Entry 1AIJ (X-ray diffraction, 2.20 A resolution); this record covers chains M and H of the 3 polymer chains in the assembly.

# Chain M
Protein: Photosynthetic reaction center (M subunit)
From: Rhodobacter sphaeroides
UniProt: P02953 (RCEM_RHOSH); residues 1-307 here = UniProt positions 1-307
Chain sequence (307 residues; each row starts with the number of its first residue):
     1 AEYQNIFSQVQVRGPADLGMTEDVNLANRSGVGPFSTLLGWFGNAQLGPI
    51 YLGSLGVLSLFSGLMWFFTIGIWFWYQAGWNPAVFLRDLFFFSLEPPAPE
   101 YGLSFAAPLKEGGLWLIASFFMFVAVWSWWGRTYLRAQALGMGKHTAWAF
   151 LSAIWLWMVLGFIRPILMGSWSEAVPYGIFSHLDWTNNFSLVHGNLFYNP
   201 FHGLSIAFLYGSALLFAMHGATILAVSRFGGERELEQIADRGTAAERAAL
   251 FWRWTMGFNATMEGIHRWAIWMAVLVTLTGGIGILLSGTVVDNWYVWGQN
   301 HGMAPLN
Disordered / not traced: 302-307
Metal / ion sites: Fe2+: His219, Glu234, His266 (shared with 2 residues of chain L)
Small-molecule neighbours:
  - bacteriochlorophyll a (BCL), molecule 1: Trp66, Val126, Phe150, Ala153, Ile154, Leu156, Trp157, Leu160, Trp185, Thr186, Asn187, Phe189, Ser190, Asn195, Leu196, Phe197, His202, Ser205, Ile206, Leu209, Tyr210, Val276, Thr277, Gly280, Gly281, Ile284
  - bacteriochlorophyll a (BCL), molecule 2: Trp157, Leu160, Val175, Ile179, His182, Leu183, Trp185, Thr186
  - bacteriochlorophyll a (BCL), molecule 3: Phe197, Gly203, Ile206, Ala207, Tyr210, Gly211, Leu214
  - bacteriopheophytin a (BPH), molecule 1: Ser59, Leu60, Gly63, Leu64, Ala125, Val126, Trp129, Thr133, Thr146, Ala149, Phe150, Ala153, Ala273, Val274, Thr277
  - bacteriopheophytin a (BPH), molecule 2: Tyr210, Ala213, Leu214, Ala217, Met218, Trp252, Thr255, Met256
  - ubiquinone-10 (U10), molecule 1: Ser30, Gly31, Val32, Gly33, Gly48, Ile50
  - ubiquinone-10 (U10), molecule 2: Leu214, Leu215, Met218, His219, Thr222, Ile223, Ala245, Ala248, Ala249, Trp252, Met256, Phe258, Asn259, Ala260, Thr261, Met262, Ile265, Trp268, Met272

# Chain H
Protein: Photosynthetic reaction center (H subunit)
From: Rhodobacter sphaeroides
UniProt: P11846 (RCEH_RHOSH); residue numbers follow UniProt; this construct covers 1-260
Chain sequence (260 residues; numbered 1 to 260; the number before each row is that of its first residue):
     1 MVGVTAFQNFDLASLAIYSFWIFLAGLIYYLQTENMREGYPLENEDGTPA
    51 ANQGPFPLPKPKTFILPHGRGTLTVPGPESEDRPIALARTAVSEGFPHAP
   101 TGDPMKDGVGPASWVARRDLPELDGHGHNKIKPMKAAAGFHVSAGKNPIG
   151 LPVRGCDLEIAGKVVDIWVDIPEQMARFLEVELKDGSTRLLPMQMVKVQS
   201 NRVHVNALSSDLFAGIPTIKSPTEVTLLEEDKICGYVAGGLMYAAPKRKS
   251 VVAAMLAEYA
Disordered / not traced: 1-10, 257-260
Construct notes: conflict Gln8 (Gly in P11846)

# Interface between chain M and chain H
Residue-residue contacts (122):
  Tyr3(M) - Gln194(H)
  Tyr3(M) - Val196(H)
  Asn5(M) - Gln194(H)
  Gln9(M) - Gly145(H)
  Gln9(M) - Met193(H)
  Gln9(M) - Val196(H)
  Gln9(M) - Lys197(H)
  Gln9(M) - Val198(H)
  Val10(M) - Val142(H)  hydrophobic
  Val10(M) - Ala144(H)
  Val10(M) - Lys146(H)
  Val10(M) - Pro148(H)
  Val10(M) - Ala176(H)  hydrophobic
  Val10(M) - Met193(H)  hydrophobic
  Gln11(M) - Val142(H)
  Gln11(M) - Ser143(H)  hydrogen bond (backbone-backbone)
  Gln11(M) - Ala144(H)  hydrogen bond (backbone-backbone)
  Val12(M) - Met134(H)  hydrophobic
  Val12(M) - Phe140(H)  hydrophobic
  Val12(M) - His141(H)
  Val12(M) - Ser143(H)
  Val12(M) - Val169(H)  hydrophobic
  Val12(M) - Gln174(H)
  Val12(M) - Met175(H)
  Arg13(M) - Gly139(H)
  Arg13(M) - Phe140(H)
  Arg13(M) - His141(H)  hydrogen bond (backbone-backbone)
  Arg13(M) - Ser143(H)
  Arg13(M) - Gln174(H)
  Gly14(M) - Gly139(H)
  Gly14(M) - Phe140(H)
  Gly14(M) - Gln174(H)  hydrogen bond (backbone-side chain)
  Pro15(M) - Ala138(H)
  Pro15(M) - Phe140(H)
  Pro15(M) - Gln174(H)  hydrogen bond (backbone-side chain)
  Gly19(M) - His126(H)
  Met20(M) - Gly125(H)
  Met20(M) - His126(H)
  Phe35(M) - Gln174(H)
  Thr37(M) - Ala144(H)
  Trp41(M) - Ala144(H)  hydrophobic
  Trp41(M) - Gly145(H)
  Asn44(M) - Glu173(H)
  Pro200(M) - Ile17(H)  hydrophobic
  Phe201(M) - Ala16(H)
  Phe201(M) - Ile17(H)
  Leu204(M) - Ile17(H)  hydrophobic
  Leu204(M) - Phe20(H)  hydrophobic
  Leu204(M) - Trp21(H)  hydrophobic
  Phe208(M) - Phe20(H)  hydrophobic
  Ser227(M) - Gln194(H)
  Arg228(M) - Gln194(H)
  Arg228(M) - Met195(H)
  Arg228(M) - Cys234(H)  hydrogen bond (backbone-side chain)
  Arg228(M) - Leu241(H)
  Phe229(M) - Cys234(H)
  Phe229(M) - Ala238(H)  hydrophobic
  Glu232(M) - Met175(H)
  Glu232(M) - Arg177(H)  salt bridge
  Arg233(M) - Glu122(H)  salt bridge
  Arg233(M) - Ile131(H)
  Arg233(M) - Arg177(H)
  Arg233(M) - Leu227(H)
  Arg233(M) - Glu230(H)  salt bridge
  Glu236(M) - Arg117(H)  hydrogen bond (backbone-side chain)
  Glu236(M) - Glu122(H)
  Glu236(M) - Leu227(H)
  Gln237(M) - Arg117(H)
  Ile238(M) - Glu38(H)
  Ile238(M) - Phe64(H)  hydrophobic
  Ile238(M) - Leu73(H)
  Ala239(M) - Leu66(H)  hydrophobic
  Ala239(M) - Leu73(H)
  Asp240(M) - Arg117(H)  hydrogen bond (backbone-side chain)
  Asp240(M) - Arg118(H)  hydrogen bond (side chain-backbone)
  Asp240(M) - Leu227(H)
  Arg241(M) - Glu38(H)  salt bridge
  Arg241(M) - Glu79(H)  salt bridge
  Arg241(M) - Ser80(H)
  Arg241(M) - Val115(H)
  Arg241(M) - Arg117(H)
  Gly242(M) - Val115(H)
  Gly242(M) - Arg117(H)
  Thr243(M) - Ser113(H)
  Thr243(M) - Val115(H)
  Thr243(M) - Asp231(H)  hydrogen bond (backbone-side chain)
  Glu246(M) - Val115(H)
  Arg247(M) - Pro111(H)  hydrogen bond (side chain-backbone)
  Arg247(M) - Ala112(H)
  Arg247(M) - Ser113(H)  hydrogen bond (side chain-backbone)
  Arg247(M) - Gly235(H)
  Arg253(M) - Tyr40(H)  hydrogen bond
  Arg253(M) - Leu42(H)
  Phe258(M) - Gln32(H)
  Asn259(M) - Asn35(H)
  Ala260(M) - Asn35(H)
  Thr261(M) - Asn35(H)  hydrogen bond (backbone-side chain)
  Thr261(M) - Glu38(H)
  Glu263(M) - Lys62(H)  salt bridge
  Glu263(M) - Phe64(H)
  Gly264(M) - Asn35(H)  hydrogen bond (backbone-side chain)
  Ile265(M) - Asn35(H)
  Arg267(M) - Tyr30(H)  hydrogen bond
  Arg267(M) - Leu31(H)
  Arg267(M) - Glu34(H)  salt bridge
  Arg267(M) - Lys62(H)
  Trp268(M) - Leu31(H)  hydrophobic
  Trp268(M) - Asn35(H)
  Trp271(M) - Phe23(H)  hydrophobic
  Trp271(M) - Leu27(H)
  Trp271(M) - Leu31(H)
  Leu275(M) - Leu27(H)  hydrophobic
  Thr279(M) - Phe20(H)
  Leu286(M) - Ala13(H)  hydrophobic
  Val290(M) - Leu12(H)  hydrophobic
  Val290(M) - Ala13(H)
  Val291(M) - Ala13(H)  hydrophobic
  Trp294(M) - Ala13(H)  hydrophobic
  Trp297(M) - Asp11(H)  hydrogen bond
  Trp297(M) - Ala13(H)
  Trp297(M) - Ser14(H)  hydrogen bond
  His301(M) - Ser14(H)
Other interface residues (no listed pair), chain M (57 interface residues in all): Glu2, Asp17, Gln46, Gly230
Other interface residues (no listed pair), chain H (74 interface residues in all): Leu24, Ile28, Arg37, Gly110, Trp114, Lys130, Asn147, Pro172, Pro192, Asn206

# Overview
The interface between chain M and chain H involves 57 residues on one side and 74 on the other; the contacts
include 18 hydrogen bonds and 7 salt bridges. Among the polar pairs are Glu232(M)-Arg177(H),
Arg233(M)-Glu122(H) and Arg233(M)-Glu230(H).
Chain M is Photosynthetic reaction center (M subunit) and chain H is Photosynthetic reaction center (H
subunit), both from Rhodobacter sphaeroides; the structure, Photosynthetic reaction center from rhodobacter
sphaeroides in the charge-neutral dqaqb state, was determined by X-ray diffraction (same publication as 1AIG).
